PDB entry 4UD6 | X-ray diffraction, 2.12 A resolution | chains A and Q

# Chain A
Molecule: Hydrogenase (nife) small subunit hyda
Source organism: Desulfovibrio fructosivorans jj
Notes: EC 1.12.2.1
UniProt: E1K248 (E1K248_DESFR); residues 1-264 here correspond to UniProt positions 51-314 (UniProt number = residue number + 50)
Sequence (264 residues; each row starts with the number of its first residue):
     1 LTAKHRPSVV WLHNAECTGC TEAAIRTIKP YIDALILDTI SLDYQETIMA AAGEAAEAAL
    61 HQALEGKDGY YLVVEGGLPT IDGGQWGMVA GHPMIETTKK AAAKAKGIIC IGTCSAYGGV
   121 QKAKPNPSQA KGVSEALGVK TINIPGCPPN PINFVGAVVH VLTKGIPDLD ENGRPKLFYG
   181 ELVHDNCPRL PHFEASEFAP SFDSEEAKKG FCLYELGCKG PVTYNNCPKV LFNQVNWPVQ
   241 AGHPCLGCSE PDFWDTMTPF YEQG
Disordered / not traced: 1-2
Metal / ion sites: 4Fe-4S cluster Fe site 1: Cys-17, Cys-20, Cys-114, Cys-147; 4Fe-4S cluster Fe site 2: His-184, Cys-187, Cys-212, Cys-218; 3Fe-4S cluster Fe: Cys-227, Cys-245, Cys-248
Ligand contacts:
  - 3Fe-4S cluster (F3S): Val-183, Thr-223, Asn-225, Cys-227, Phe-232, Trp-237, Pro-238, Cys-245, Leu-246, Gly-247, Cys-248, Ser-249
  - 4Fe-4S cluster (SF4), molecule 1: Glu-16, Cys-17, Thr-18, Gly-19, Cys-20, Glu-75, Gly-112, Thr-113, Cys-114, Val-120, Gly-146, Cys-147, Pro-148
  - 4Fe-4S cluster (SF4), molecule 2: Val-183, His-184, Cys-187, Arg-189, Leu-190, Phe-193, Cys-212, Leu-213, Tyr-214, Cys-218, Gly-220, Pro-221, Val-239

# Chain Q
Molecule: Nickel-dependent hydrogenase large subunit
Source organism: Desulfovibrio fructosivorans jj
Notes: EC 1.12.2.1
UniProt: E1K247 (E1K247_DESFR); numbering as in UniProt (aligned over 1-549)
Sequence (549 residues; each row starts with the number of its first residue):
     1 MAESKPTPQS TFTGPIVVDP ITRIEGHLRI MVEVENGKVK DAWSSSQLFR GLEIILKGRD
    61 PRDAQHFTQR ACGVCTYVHA LASSRCVDDA VKVSIPANAR MMRNLVMASQ YLHDHLVHFY
   121 HLHALDWVDV TAALKADPNK AAKLAASIAP ARPGNSAKAL KAVQDKLKAF VESGQLGIFT
   181 NAYFLGGHKA YYLPPEVDLI ATAHYLEALH MQVKAASAMA ILGGKNPHTQ FTVVGGCSNY
   241 QGLTKDPLAN YLALSKEVCQ FVNECYIPDL LAVAGFYKDW GGIGGTSNYL AFGEFATDDS
   301 SPEKHLATSQ FPSGVITGRD LGKVDNVDLG AIYEDVKYSW YAPGGDGKHP YDGVTDPKYT
   361 KLDDKDHYSW MKAPRYKGKA MEVGPLARTF IAYAKGQPDF KKVVDMVLGK LSVPATALHS
   421 TLGRTAARGI ETAIVCANME KWIKEMADSG AKDNTLCAKW EMPEESKGVG LADAPRGALS
   481 HWIRIKGKKI DNFQLVVPST WNLGPRGAQG DKSPVEEALI GTPIADPKRP VEILRTVHAF
   541 DPCIACGVH
Disordered / not traced: 1-5
Modified / non-standard residues: Cys-543 (s-hydroxycysteine; CSO)
Disulfides: Cys-259/Cys-436
Metal / ion sites: Mg2+: Glu-53, Leu-495, His-549; Ni2+: Cys-72, Cys-75, Cys-543, Cys-546; carbonmonoxide-(dicyano) iron Fe: Cys-75, Cys-546 (together with Ni2+)
Ligand contacts: carbonmonoxide-(dicyano) iron (FCO): Cys-75, Val-78, His-79, Ala-474, Pro-475, Arg-476, Leu-479, Val-497, Pro-498, Ser-499, Cys-543, Cys-546

# Interface between chain A and chain Q
Contacting residue pairs (169):
  His-5(A) / Gln-175(Q)  hydrogen bond
  Arg-6(A) / Phe-170(Q)
  Arg-6(A) / Ser-173(Q)  hydrogen bond
  Arg-6(A) / Gln-175(Q)  hydrogen bond (backbone-side chain)
  His-13(A) / His-27(Q)  hydrogen bond (backbone-side chain)
  Asn-14(A) / His-27(Q)  hydrogen bond (backbone-side chain)
  Asn-14(A) / Leu-48(Q)
  Ala-15(A) / Leu-48(Q)  hydrophobic
  Glu-16(A) / Glu-25(Q)
  Glu-16(A) / His-27(Q)  salt bridge
  Glu-16(A) / Ala-545(Q)
  Cys-17(A) / Glu-25(Q)
  Cys-17(A) / Arg-50(Q)
  Cys-17(A) / Arg-70(Q)
  Cys-17(A) / Cys-72(Q)  hydrophobic
  Cys-17(A) / Gly-73(Q)  hydrogen bond (backbone-backbone)
  Cys-17(A) / His-228(Q)  hydrogen bond
  Thr-18(A) / Glu-25(Q)  hydrogen bond
  Thr-18(A) / Val-74(Q)
  Gly-19(A) / Gly-73(Q)
  Gly-19(A) / Pro-227(Q)
  Glu-22(A) / Gly-73(Q)
  Glu-22(A) / Val-74(Q)
  Glu-22(A) / His-113(Q)
  Glu-22(A) / Pro-227(Q)
  Ala-23(A) / Pro-227(Q)
  Ile-25(A) / Gln-212(Q)  hydrogen bond (backbone-side chain)
  Ile-25(A) / Val-213(Q)
  Arg-26(A) / His-113(Q)  hydrogen bond
  Arg-26(A) / Gln-212(Q)  hydrogen bond
  Arg-26(A) / Ala-216(Q)
  Arg-26(A) / Asn-226(Q)  hydrogen bond
  Ile-28(A) / Val-213(Q)  hydrophobic
  Tyr-31(A) / His-210(Q)
  Tyr-31(A) / Val-213(Q)  hydrophobic
  Asp-33(A) / Leu-209(Q)
  Asp-33(A) / His-210(Q)  salt bridge
  Ile-36(A) / Phe-170(Q)
  Leu-37(A) / Phe-170(Q)  hydrophobic
  Ser-41(A) / Gln-175(Q)  hydrogen bond
  Leu-42(A) / Gly-177(Q)
  Leu-42(A) / Ile-178(Q)  hydrogen bond (backbone-backbone)
  Asp-43(A) / Gly-177(Q)
  Glu-46(A) / Thr-22(Q)
  Glu-46(A) / Arg-23(Q)  hydrogen bond (backbone-backbone)
  Glu-46(A) / His-27(Q)  salt bridge
  Thr-47(A) / Arg-23(Q)
  Thr-47(A) / Leu-122(Q)
  Ile-48(A) / Arg-23(Q)
  Met-49(A) / Thr-22(Q)
  Met-49(A) / Arg-23(Q)  hydrogen bond (backbone-side chain)
  Met-49(A) / Ile-178(Q)
  Ala-50(A) / Arg-23(Q)  hydrogen bond (backbone-side chain)
  Ala-50(A) / Leu-125(Q)  hydrophobic
  Ala-50(A) / Ile-178(Q)  hydrogen bond (backbone-backbone)
  Ala-50(A) / Ala-182(Q)  hydrophobic
  Ala-51(A) / Thr-22(Q)  hydrogen bond (backbone-side chain)
  Ala-51(A) / Thr-180(Q)
  Ala-51(A) / Asn-181(Q)
  Ala-52(A) / Val-18(Q)  hydrophobic
  Ala-52(A) / Pro-20(Q)
  Ala-52(A) / Thr-22(Q)
  Ala-52(A) / Tyr-183(Q)  hydrogen bond (backbone-side chain)
  Ala-52(A) / Leu-534(Q)  hydrophobic
  Gly-53(A) / Val-18(Q)
  Gly-53(A) / Asp-19(Q)
  Gly-53(A) / Pro-20(Q)  hydrogen bond (backbone-backbone)
  Ala-55(A) / Asn-181(Q)  hydrogen bond (backbone-side chain)
  Ala-55(A) / Tyr-183(Q)  hydrophobic
  Ala-58(A) / Asn-181(Q)
  Ala-59(A) / Asn-181(Q)
  Gln-62(A) / Thr-180(Q)
  Gln-62(A) / Asn-181(Q)  hydrogen bond
  Asp-82(A) / Tyr-359(Q)
  Gln-85(A) / Tyr-359(Q)
  Trp-86(A) / Gln-47(Q)
  Trp-86(A) / Leu-48(Q)
  Trp-86(A) / Phe-49(Q)  hydrogen bond (backbone-backbone)
  Trp-86(A) / Pro-357(Q)  hydrophobic
  Trp-86(A) / Tyr-359(Q)
  Trp-86(A) / Trp-370(Q)  hydrophobic
  Gly-87(A) / Gln-47(Q)
  Gly-87(A) / Leu-48(Q)
  Met-88(A) / Gln-47(Q)  hydrogen bond (backbone-backbone)
  Met-88(A) / Tyr-359(Q)
  Met-88(A) / Leu-362(Q)  hydrophobic
  Val-89(A) / Pro-20(Q)  hydrophobic
  Val-89(A) / His-27(Q)
  Ala-90(A) / Asp-19(Q)  hydrogen bond (backbone-side chain)
  Gly-91(A) / Asp-19(Q)
  Gly-91(A) / Leu-362(Q)
  Met-94(A) / His-27(Q)
  Val-120(A) / Leu-52(Q)  hydrophobic
  Val-120(A) / Ile-55(Q)
  Gln-121(A) / Arg-50(Q)
  Gln-121(A) / Ile-55(Q)
  Ala-123(A) / Ile-55(Q)
  Ala-123(A) / Arg-59(Q)
  Ala-123(A) / Phe-67(Q)  hydrophobic
  Lys-124(A) / Ile-55(Q)
  Lys-124(A) / Arg-59(Q)  hydrogen bond (backbone-side chain)
  Pro-125(A) / Ile-54(Q)  hydrophobic
  Pro-125(A) / Ile-55(Q)
  Pro-127(A) / Arg-50(Q)
  Pro-127(A) / Ile-55(Q)
  Cys-147(A) / Arg-70(Q)  hydrogen bond (backbone-side chain)
  Cys-147(A) / Lys-225(Q)
  Cys-147(A) / His-228(Q)
  Pro-148(A) / Pro-227(Q)
  Pro-148(A) / His-228(Q)
  Phe-202(A) / Val-233(Q)  hydrophobic
  Phe-202(A) / Ser-238(Q)
  Phe-202(A) / Tyr-240(Q)  hydrogen bond (backbone-side chain)
  Asp-203(A) / Tyr-240(Q)
  Asp-203(A) / Cys-457(Q)
  Asp-203(A) / Lys-459(Q)
  Ala-207(A) / Tyr-240(Q)
  Lys-208(A) / Tyr-240(Q)
  Lys-208(A) / Asn-454(Q)
  Phe-232(A) / Lys-225(Q)
  Asn-233(A) / Ala-216(Q)
  Asn-233(A) / Ser-217(Q)  hydrogen bond (backbone-side chain)
  Asn-233(A) / Ala-220(Q)
  Asn-233(A) / Lys-225(Q)
  Asn-233(A) / Asn-226(Q)  hydrogen bond (side chain-backbone)
  Val-235(A) / Ser-217(Q)
  Val-235(A) / Ala-220(Q)  hydrophobic
  Val-235(A) / Ile-221(Q)
  Asn-236(A) / Ala-220(Q)  hydrogen bond (side chain-backbone)
  Asn-236(A) / Ile-221(Q)  hydrogen bond (side chain-backbone)
  Asn-236(A) / Gly-224(Q)
  Trp-237(A) / Gly-224(Q)  hydrogen bond (backbone-backbone)
  Pro-238(A) / Gly-224(Q)
  Pro-238(A) / Lys-225(Q)
  Pro-238(A) / Gln-230(Q)
  Gln-240(A) / Gln-241(Q)  hydrogen bond
  Ala-241(A) / Gly-224(Q)
  Ala-241(A) / Gln-230(Q)
  Ala-241(A) / Ser-238(Q)  hydrogen bond (backbone-side chain)
  Ala-241(A) / Asn-239(Q)  hydrogen bond (backbone-backbone)
  Gly-242(A) / Ser-238(Q)
  His-243(A) / His-66(Q)
  His-243(A) / Gln-230(Q)
  His-243(A) / Thr-232(Q)
  His-243(A) / Val-233(Q)
  His-243(A) / Ser-238(Q)
  Pro-244(A) / Gln-230(Q)  hydrogen bond (backbone-side chain)
  Cys-245(A) / Gln-230(Q)
  Leu-246(A) / His-66(Q)
  Leu-246(A) / Gln-230(Q)
  Trp-254(A) / Arg-59(Q)  hydrogen bond (backbone-side chain)
  Trp-254(A) / His-66(Q)
  Trp-254(A) / Phe-67(Q)  hydrophobic
  Trp-254(A) / Arg-70(Q)
  Asp-255(A) / Arg-59(Q)  salt bridge
  Thr-258(A) / Arg-59(Q)
  Thr-258(A) / Asp-63(Q)
  Thr-258(A) / Phe-67(Q)
  Pro-259(A) / Asp-60(Q)
  Pro-259(A) / Asp-63(Q)
  Phe-260(A) / Asp-63(Q)  hydrogen bond (backbone-side chain)
  Phe-260(A) / His-66(Q)
  Phe-260(A) / Phe-67(Q)  hydrophobic
  Tyr-261(A) / Arg-62(Q)
  Tyr-261(A) / Gln-65(Q)  hydrogen bond
  Tyr-261(A) / His-66(Q)  hydrogen bond
  Tyr-261(A) / Thr-232(Q)
  Tyr-261(A) / Val-233(Q)
  Glu-262(A) / Arg-62(Q)  salt bridge
Interface residues without a listed pair, chain A (83 interface residues in all): Lys-4, Thr-27, Ile-32, Tyr-44, Ala-56, Pro-79, Ser-128, Ser-204, Gln-234
Interface residues without a listed pair, chain Q (80 interface residues in all): Ile-24, Gly-26, Arg-29, Gly-51, Ala-71, His-121, Lys-166, Phe-179, Phe-184, Tyr-205, Leu-206, Phe-231, Asn-250, Thr-455

# Summary
83 residues of chain A face 80 of chain Q across their interface, with 42 hydrogen bonds and 5 salt bridges.
Polar contacts include Glu-16(A)/His-27(Q), Asp-33(A)/His-210(Q) and Glu-46(A)/His-27(Q). Ligands of chain A:
4Fe-4S cluster and 3Fe-4S cluster. Bound to chain Q: carbonmonoxide-(dicyano) iron.
Here chain A is Hydrogenase (nife) small subunit hyda and chain Q is Nickel-dependent hydrogenase large
subunit, both from Desulfovibrio fructosivorans jj. Entry 4UD6 (Structure of methylviologen-treated
anaerobically purified D. fructosovorans NiFe-hydrogenase) was determined by X-ray diffraction, deposited
together with 4UD2, 4UE2, 4UE6, 4UEQ and 4UEW.
